1I04 - chain A; structure by X-ray diffraction, 2.00 A resolution.

== Chain A ==
Protein: Major urinary protein I
Organism: Mus musculus
UniProt: P02762 (MUP6_MOUSE); numbering as in UniProt (aligned over 1-180)
Amino-acid sequence (180 residues; each row starts with the number of its first residue):
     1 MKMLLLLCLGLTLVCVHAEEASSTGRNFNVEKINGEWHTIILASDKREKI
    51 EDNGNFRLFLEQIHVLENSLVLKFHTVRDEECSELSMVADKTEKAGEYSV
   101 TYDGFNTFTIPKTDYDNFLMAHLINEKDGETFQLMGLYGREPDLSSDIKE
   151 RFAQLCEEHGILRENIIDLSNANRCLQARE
Unresolved in the structure: 1-18, 178-180
Cystine bridges: Cys-82/Cys-175
Reported in the primary citation:
  - conformationally variable residues (helix shift, order/disorder transition, side-chain flip): Val-77 to Ala-95, Leu-144 to Glu-164

== In short ==
From the paper: conformational variability at Val-77 and Leu-144.
Chain A is Major urinary protein I (Mus musculus); the structure, Crystal structure of mouse major urinary
protein-I from mouse liver, was determined by X-ray diffraction together with 1I05 and 1I06 from the same
study.
